PDB entry 7Y89 | electron microscopy, 3.02 A resolution | chains B and G of the 5 polymer chains in the assembly

== Chain B ==
Protein: Guanine nucleotide-binding protein G(I)/G(S)/G(T) subunit beta-1
Organism: Homo sapiens
UniProtKB: P62873 (GBB1_HUMAN); numbering as in UniProt (aligned over 4-340)
Amino-acid sequence (337 residues; each row starts with the number of its first residue):
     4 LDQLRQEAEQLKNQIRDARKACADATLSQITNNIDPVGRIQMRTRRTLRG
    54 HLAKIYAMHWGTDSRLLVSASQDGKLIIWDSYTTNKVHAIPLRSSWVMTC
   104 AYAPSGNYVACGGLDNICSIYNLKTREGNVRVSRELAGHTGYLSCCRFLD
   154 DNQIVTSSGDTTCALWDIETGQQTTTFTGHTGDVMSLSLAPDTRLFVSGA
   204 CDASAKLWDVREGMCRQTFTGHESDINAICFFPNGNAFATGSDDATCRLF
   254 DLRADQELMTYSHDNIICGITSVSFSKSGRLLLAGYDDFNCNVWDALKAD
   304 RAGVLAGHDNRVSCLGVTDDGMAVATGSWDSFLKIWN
Not modelled in the structure: 4-9
UniProt features mapped onto this chain:
  - modified residue: His266 (Phosphohistidine)
  - natural variant: Leu30 (L30F: In MRD42; uncertain significance), Arg52 (R52G: In MRD42), Gly64 (G64V: In MRD42), Asp76 (D76E: In MRD42; D76G: In MRD42), Gly77 (G77S: In MRD42), Lys78 (K78R: In MRD42), Ile80 (I80N: In MRD42; I80T: In MRD42), His91 (H91R: In MRD42; uncertain significance), Ala92 (A92T: In MRD42), Pro94 (P94S: In MRD42), Leu95 (L95P: In MRD42), Arg96 (R96L: In MRD42), 5 further natural variant entries in UniProt

== Chain G ==
Protein: Guanine nucleotide-binding protein G(I)/G(S)/G(T) subunit beta-1
Organism: Homo sapiens
Amino-acid sequence (56 residues; row label = number of the first residue in the row):
     8 SIAQARKLVEQLKMEANIDRIKVSKAAADLMAYCEAHAKEDPLLTPVPAS
    58 ENPFRE
Not modelled in the structure: 8-10

== Interface between chain B and chain G ==
Residue-residue contacts (67):
  Ala11(B) - Leu15(G)  hydrophobic
  Ala11(B) - Leu19(G)
  Leu14(B) - Leu19(G)  hydrophobic
  Leu14(B) - Lys20(G)
  Gln17(B) - Ala23(G)
  Ile18(B) - Glu22(G)
  Ile18(B) - Ala23(G)  hydrophobic
  Ile18(B) - Arg27(G)
  Ala24(B) - Lys29(G)  hydrogen bond (backbone-side chain)
  Cys25(B) - Arg27(G)
  Cys25(B) - Ile28(G)
  Cys25(B) - Lys29(G)
  Cys25(B) - Val30(G)  hydrogen bond (backbone-backbone)
  Ala26(B) - Val30(G)  hydrophobic
  Asp27(B) - Lys29(G)
  Asp27(B) - Val30(G)
  Asp27(B) - Ser31(G)  hydrogen bond (side chain-backbone)
  Ala28(B) - Val30(G)
  Leu30(B) - Ala34(G)  hydrophobic
  Ile33(B) - Ser31(G)
  Ile33(B) - Ala34(G)  hydrophobic
  Ile33(B) - Met38(G)  hydrophobic
  Val40(B) - Leu51(G)  hydrophobic
  Arg48(B) - Phe61(G)
  Arg49(B) - Phe61(G)  hydrogen bond (side chain-backbone)
  Ser84(B) - Phe61(G)
  Tyr85(B) - Pro60(G)
  Tyr85(B) - Phe61(G)  hydrophobic
  Met217(B) - Met21(G)  hydrophobic
  Cys218(B) - Gln18(G)  hydrogen bond (backbone-side chain)
  Cys218(B) - Met21(G)
  Arg219(B) - Met21(G)
  Arg219(B) - Glu22(G)
  Gln220(B) - Glu22(G)  hydrogen bond (backbone-side chain)
  Gln220(B) - Ile25(G)
  Thr221(B) - Glu22(G)  hydrogen bond (backbone-side chain)
  Phe235(B) - Leu37(G)  hydrophobic
  Asp254(B) - Ala33(G)
  Arg256(B) - Arg27(G)
  Arg256(B) - Ile28(G)  hydrogen bond (backbone-backbone)
  Arg256(B) - Asp36(G)  salt bridge
  Ala257(B) - Arg27(G)
  Ala257(B) - Ile28(G)
  Asp258(B) - Arg27(G)  salt bridge
  Gln259(B) - Val30(G)
  Leu261(B) - Val30(G)  hydrophobic
  Ser279(B) - Asp48(G)  hydrogen bond
  Lys280(B) - Glu47(G)
  Lys280(B) - Asp48(G)
  Ser281(B) - Tyr40(G)
  Ser281(B) - Cys41(G)
  Ser281(B) - His44(G)
  Ser281(B) - Asp48(G)  hydrogen bond
  Gly282(B) - Cys41(G)  hydrogen bond (backbone-side chain)
  Arg283(B) - Cys41(G)
  Arg283(B) - Leu51(G)
  Leu284(B) - Leu51(G)  hydrophobic
  Gly324(B) - Pro49(G)
  Gly324(B) - Leu50(G)
  Met325(B) - Pro49(G)  hydrophobic
  Met325(B) - Pro60(G)
  Ala326(B) - Phe61(G)  hydrophobic
  Val327(B) - Leu50(G)  hydrophobic
  Ile338(B) - Phe61(G)  hydrophobic
  Asn340(B) - Leu50(G)
  Asn340(B) - Asn59(G)  hydrogen bond
  Asn340(B) - Phe61(G)
Interface residues without a listed pair, chain B (52 interface residues in all): Lys15, Ala21, Arg22, Ile43, Met45, Trp63, Pro236, Asn237, Ala240, Leu252, Leu300, Asp323
Interface residues without a listed pair, chain G (34 interface residues in all): Asp26, Lys32, Ala45, Glu58, Arg62

== Overview ==
Chain B and chain G form an interface of 52 and 34 residues respectively, with 12 hydrogen bonds and 2 salt
bridges. Among the polar pairs are Arg256(B)-Asp36(G), Asp258(B)-Arg27(G) and Ala24(B)-Lys29(G).
Here chain B is Guanine nucleotide-binding protein G(I)/G(S)/G(T) subunit beta-1 and chain G is Guanine
nucleotide-binding protein G(I)/G(S)/G(T) subunit beta-1, both from Homo sapiens. Entry 7Y89 (Structure of the
GPR17-Gi complex) was determined by electron microscopy.
